Entry 1Y1V (X-ray diffraction, 3.80 A resolution); this record covers chains B and J of the 13 polymer chains in the assembly.

Chain B:
Name: DNA-directed RNA polymerase II 140 kDa polypeptide
From: Saccharomyces cerevisiae
Notes: EC 2.7.7.6
UniProtKB: P08518 (RPB2_YEAST); residues 1-1224 here = UniProt positions 1-1224
Sequence (1224 residues; numbered 1 to 1224; the number before each row is that of its first residue):
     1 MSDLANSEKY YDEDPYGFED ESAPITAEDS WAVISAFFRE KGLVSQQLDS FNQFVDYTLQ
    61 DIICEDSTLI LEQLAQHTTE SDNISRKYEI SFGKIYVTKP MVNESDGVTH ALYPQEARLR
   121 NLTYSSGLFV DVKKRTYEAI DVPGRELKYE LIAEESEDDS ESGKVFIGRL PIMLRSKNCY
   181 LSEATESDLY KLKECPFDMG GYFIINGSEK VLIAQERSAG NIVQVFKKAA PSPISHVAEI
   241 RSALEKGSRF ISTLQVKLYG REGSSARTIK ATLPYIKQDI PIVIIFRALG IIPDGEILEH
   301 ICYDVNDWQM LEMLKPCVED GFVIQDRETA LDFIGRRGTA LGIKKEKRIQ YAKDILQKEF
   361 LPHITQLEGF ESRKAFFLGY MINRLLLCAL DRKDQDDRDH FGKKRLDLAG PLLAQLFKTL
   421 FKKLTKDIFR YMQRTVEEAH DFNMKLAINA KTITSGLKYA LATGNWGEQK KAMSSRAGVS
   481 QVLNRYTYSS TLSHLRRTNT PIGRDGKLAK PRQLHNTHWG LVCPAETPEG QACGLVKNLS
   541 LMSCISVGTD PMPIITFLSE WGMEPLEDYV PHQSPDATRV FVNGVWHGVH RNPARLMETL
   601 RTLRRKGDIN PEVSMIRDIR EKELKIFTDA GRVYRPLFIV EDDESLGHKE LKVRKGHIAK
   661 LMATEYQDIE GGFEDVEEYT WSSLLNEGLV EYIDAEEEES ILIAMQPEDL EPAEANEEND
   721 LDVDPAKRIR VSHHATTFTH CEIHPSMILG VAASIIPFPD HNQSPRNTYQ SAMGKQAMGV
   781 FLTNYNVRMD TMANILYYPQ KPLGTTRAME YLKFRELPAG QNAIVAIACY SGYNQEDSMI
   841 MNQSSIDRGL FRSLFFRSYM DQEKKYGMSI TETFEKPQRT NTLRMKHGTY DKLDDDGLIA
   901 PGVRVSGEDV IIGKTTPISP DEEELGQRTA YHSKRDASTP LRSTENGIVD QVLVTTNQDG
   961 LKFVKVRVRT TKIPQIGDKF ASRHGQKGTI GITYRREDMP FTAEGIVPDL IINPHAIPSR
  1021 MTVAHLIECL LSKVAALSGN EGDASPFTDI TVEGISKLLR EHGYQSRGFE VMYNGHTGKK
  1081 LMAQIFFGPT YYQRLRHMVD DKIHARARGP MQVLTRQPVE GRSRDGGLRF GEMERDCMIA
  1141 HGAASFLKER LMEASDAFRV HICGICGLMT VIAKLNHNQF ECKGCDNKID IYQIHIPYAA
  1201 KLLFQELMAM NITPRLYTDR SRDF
Not modelled in the structure: 1-19, 71-89, 135-163, 336-344, 438-445, 669-677, 716-721, 920-932
Bound ions: Zn2+: Cys1163, Cys1166, Cys1182, Cys1185
Reported in the primary citation:
  - catalytic residues: Asp837 (citing earlier work)

Chain J:
Name: DNA-directed RNA polymerases I/II/III subunit 10
From: Saccharomyces cerevisiae
Notes: EC 2.7.7.6
UniProtKB: P22139 (RPB10_YEAST); residues 1-70 here = UniProt positions 1-70
Sequence (70 residues; each row starts with the number of its first residue):
     1 MIVPVRCFSC GKVVGDKWES YLNLLQEDEL DEGTALSRLG LKRYCCRRMI LTHVDLIEKF
    61 LRYNPLEKRD
Not modelled in the structure: 66-70
UniProt features mapped onto this chain:
  - binding site (Zn(2+)): Cys7, Cys10, Cys45, Cys46
  - cross-link: Lys59 (Glycyl lysine isopeptide (Lys-Gly) (interchain with G-Cter in ubiquitin))
Bound ions: Zn2+: Cys7, Cys10, Cys45, Cys46

Interface between chain B and chain J:
Residue-residue contacts (53; chain B residue first):
  Ser187(B) with Arg62(J)
  Tyr190(B) with Lys59(J); Arg62(J); Tyr63(J)
  Lys193(B) with Tyr63(J)
  Cys195(B) with Tyr63(J)
  Val780(B) with Leu56(J), hydrophobic
  Thr783(B) with Phe60(J); Tyr63(J), hydrogen bond
  Asn784(B) with Tyr63(J)
  Tyr785(B) with Met1(J); Phe60(J), hydrophobic
  Tyr797(B) with Met1(J)
  Tyr798(B) with Pro4(J), hydrophobic; Phe8(J), hydrophobic
  Gln800(B) with Arg48(J); Thr52(J)
  Lys801(B) with Leu51(J); Thr52(J); Val54(J)
  Leu803(B) with Leu51(J), hydrophobic
  Arg815(B) with Val54(J)
  Glu816(B) with Leu56(J); Lys59(J)
  Gln821(B) with Phe8(J)
  Asn822(B) with Arg48(J), hydrogen bond (backbone-side chain); Thr52(J)
  Ile824(B) with Cys45(J), hydrophobic; Arg48(J)
  Ser845(B) with Phe8(J)
  Arg848(B) with Cys7(J); Phe8(J), hydrogen bond (side chain-backbone); Ser9(J); Cys10(J); Gly11(J)
  Gly849(B) with Phe8(J)
  Leu850(B) with Phe8(J)
  Arg996(B) with Cys10(J), hydrogen bond (side chain-backbone)
  Ile1006(B) with Tyr44(J); Cys45(J), hydrophobic
  Asp1009(B) with Ser9(J); Arg48(J), salt bridge
  Lys1033(B) with Tyr44(J)
  Ala1035(B) with Leu51(J)
  Ala1036(B) with Arg47(J); Leu51(J), hydrophobic
  Leu1037(B) with Tyr44(J), hydrophobic; Arg47(J)
  Ser1038(B) with Gly33(J)
  Gly1039(B) with Glu32(J); Leu51(J)
  Tyr1064(B) with Tyr44(J)
  Glu1070(B) with Tyr44(J), hydrogen bond
Other interface residues (no listed pair), chain B (46 interface residues in all): Glu186, Pro196, Phe197, Leu796, Pro799, Pro818, Ala823, Asn842, Glu1004, Val1007, Asn1040, Phe1087, Pro1089
Other interface residues (no listed pair), chain J (26 interface residues in all): Val5, Arg6, Lys42, Met49, His53

Overview:
Chain B and chain J form an interface of 46 and 26 residues respectively; the contacts include 5 hydrogen
bonds and 1 salt bridge. Polar contacts include Asp1009(B)-Arg48(J), Thr783(B)-Tyr63(J) and
Asn822(B)-Arg48(J). Cys1163(B), Cys1166(B), Cys1182(B) and Cys1185(B) coordinate Zn2+. Curated annotation
(UniProt) lists 4 Zn2+-binding residues on chain J. The paper reports the catalytic residue Asp837(B).
Here chain B is DNA-directed RNA polymerase II 140 kDa polypeptide and chain J is DNA-directed RNA polymerases
I/II/III subunit 10, both from Saccharomyces cerevisiae. Entry 1Y1V (Refined RNA Polymerase II-TFIIS complex)
was determined by X-ray diffraction together with 1Y1W, 1Y77 and 1Y1Y from the same study.
